8TFF - chains A and B; structure by X-ray diffraction, 2.34 A resolution.

# Chain A (and B)
Name: Response regulator receiver protein
From: Flavobacterium johnsoniae UW101
Notes: chain B of this document is another copy of the same molecule, construct and numbering; everything in this record applies to it too
UniProt: A5FFU4 (A5FFU4_FLAJ1); residues 1-517 here = UniProt positions 1-517
Chain sequence (520 residues; numbered -2 to 517; the number before each row is that of its first residue; numbers below 1 keep their minus sign (Gly-2 is residue -2)):
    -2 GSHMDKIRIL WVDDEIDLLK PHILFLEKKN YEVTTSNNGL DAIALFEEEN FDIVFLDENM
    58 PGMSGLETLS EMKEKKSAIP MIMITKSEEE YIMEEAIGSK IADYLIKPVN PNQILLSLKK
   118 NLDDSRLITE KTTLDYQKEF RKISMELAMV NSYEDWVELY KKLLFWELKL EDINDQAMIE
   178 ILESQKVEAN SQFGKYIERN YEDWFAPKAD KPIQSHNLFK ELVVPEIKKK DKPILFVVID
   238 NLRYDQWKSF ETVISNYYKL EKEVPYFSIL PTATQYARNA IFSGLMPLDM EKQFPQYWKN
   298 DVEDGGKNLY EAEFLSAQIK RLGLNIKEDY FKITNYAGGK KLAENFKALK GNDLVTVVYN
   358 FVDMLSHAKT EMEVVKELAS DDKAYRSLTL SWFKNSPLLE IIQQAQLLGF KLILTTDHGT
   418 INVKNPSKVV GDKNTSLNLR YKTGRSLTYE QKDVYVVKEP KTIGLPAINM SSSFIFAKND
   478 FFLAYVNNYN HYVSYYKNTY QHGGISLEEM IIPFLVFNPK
Unresolved in the structure: -2 to 0, 432-433 (chain B: -2 to 0, 429-434)
Construct notes: expression tag (-2 to 0)
Bound ions: Ca2+ site 1: Asp11, Asp54, Asn56; beryllium trifluoride ion near Asp54 (its only coordinating residue here); Ca2+ site 2: Asp237, Asn238, Thr271, Asp414; Ca2+ site 3: Lys455, Met467 (together with acetate ion)
Reported in the primary citation:
  - binding site for beryllium trifluoride ion: Asp54, Thr82, Lys104, Thr271
  - Ca2+ coordination: Asp11, Asp54
  - post-translational modification sites: Asp54, Thr271
  - catalytic residues: Thr271 (proposed by the authors, not directly observed)
  - mutagenesis - T271V, D360A/H364A, S384A/S388E: decreased binding to zinc
  - mutagenesis - T271V, D360A/H364A, S384A/S388E: abolished catalytic activity on bis-pNPP
  - mutagenesis - D54A, L113E: abolished binding to AcP
  - mutagenesis - D54A, L113E: unchanged binding to zinc

# How chain A and chain B interact
Pairs across the interface - 105 pairs, chain A then chain B:
  Lys26(A) - Glu87(B)  salt bridge
  Lys70(A) - Phe162(B)
  Glu71(A) - Lys159(B)  salt bridge
  Glu71(A) - Phe162(B)
  Glu85(A) - Asn107(B)  hydrogen bond
  Glu85(A) - Asn109(B)
  Glu87(A) - Lys26(B)  salt bridge
  Glu87(A) - Leu112(B)
  Glu87(A) - Lys116(B)  salt bridge
  Met90(A) - Asn109(B)
  Met90(A) - Leu113(B)  hydrophobic
  Met90(A) - Lys116(B)
  Glu91(A) - Lys116(B)  salt bridge
  Glu91(A) - Leu124(B)
  Glu92(A) - Lys128(B)
  Ile94(A) - Lys116(B)
  Ile94(A) - Lys117(B)
  Ile94(A) - Asp121(B)
  Ile94(A) - Leu124(B)  hydrophobic
  Ile94(A) - Ile125(B)
  Gly95(A) - Leu124(B)
  Gly95(A) - Ile125(B)
  Gly95(A) - Lys128(B)
  Ser96(A) - Lys128(B)  hydrogen bond
  Ile98(A) - Lys117(B)
  Ala99(A) - Lys117(B)
  Tyr101(A) - Gln110(B)  hydrogen bond (backbone-side chain)
  Tyr101(A) - Leu113(B)
  Leu102(A) - Gln110(B)
  Ile103(A) - Asn107(B)
  Ile103(A) - Asn109(B)
  Ile103(A) - Gln110(B)  hydrogen bond (backbone-side chain)
  Asn107(A) - Glu85(B)  hydrogen bond
  Asn107(A) - Ile103(B)
  Asn109(A) - Glu85(B)  hydrogen bond
  Asn109(A) - Met90(B)
  Asn109(A) - Ile103(B)
  Gln110(A) - Tyr101(B)  hydrogen bond (side chain-backbone)
  Gln110(A) - Leu102(B)
  Gln110(A) - Ile103(B)  hydrogen bond (side chain-backbone)
  Leu112(A) - Glu87(B)
  Leu113(A) - Met90(B)  hydrophobic
  Leu113(A) - Tyr101(B)
  Lys116(A) - Glu87(B)  salt bridge
  Lys116(A) - Met90(B)
  Lys116(A) - Glu91(B)  salt bridge
  Lys116(A) - Ile94(B)
  Lys117(A) - Ile94(B)
  Lys117(A) - Ile98(B)
  Lys117(A) - Ala99(B)
  Asp121(A) - Ile94(B)
  Leu124(A) - Ile94(B)  hydrophobic
  Leu124(A) - Gly95(B)
  Ile125(A) - Ile94(B)
  Ile125(A) - Gly95(B)
  Ile125(A) - Lys97(B)
  Lys128(A) - Glu92(B)
  Lys128(A) - Gly95(B)
  Lys128(A) - Ser96(B)
  Lys159(A) - Glu71(B)
  Phe162(A) - Lys70(B)
  Phe162(A) - Glu71(B)
  Glu248(A) - Ala75(B)
  Asn253(A) - Ser122(B)  hydrogen bond
  Lys256(A) - Asn47(B)  hydrogen bond (side chain-backbone)
  Lys256(A) - Asp49(B)  salt bridge
  Leu257(A) - Asn47(B)
  Glu258(A) - Asn47(B)  hydrogen bond (backbone-side chain)
  Asn332(A) - Glu370(B)
  Asn332(A) - Glu374(B)
  Tyr333(A) - Glu374(B)  hydrogen bond (backbone-side chain)
  Tyr333(A) - Ser377(B)  hydrogen bond
  Tyr356(A) - Glu374(B)  hydrogen bond
  Asp360(A) - Val371(B)
  Glu368(A) - Met369(B)
  Glu370(A) - Asn332(B)
  Glu370(A) - Tyr333(B)
  Val371(A) - Phe358(B)
  Val371(A) - Met369(B)  hydrophobic
  Val371(A) - Val372(B)  hydrophobic
  Glu374(A) - Tyr333(B)
  Glu374(A) - Tyr356(B)  hydrogen bond
  Glu374(A) - Phe358(B)
  Glu374(A) - Trp389(B)  hydrogen bond
  Glu374(A) - Pro394(B)
  Leu375(A) - Leu385(B)  hydrophobic
  Leu375(A) - Trp389(B)  hydrophobic
  Ser377(A) - Tyr333(B)
  Lys380(A) - Asn392(B)  hydrogen bond
  Ala381(A) - Asn392(B)
  Ser384(A) - Ser388(B)  hydrogen bond
  Ser384(A) - Asn392(B)  hydrogen bond
  Leu385(A) - Leu375(B)  hydrophobic
  Leu385(A) - Leu385(B)  hydrophobic
  Leu385(A) - Ser388(B)  hydrogen bond (backbone-side chain)
  Ser388(A) - Ser384(B)  hydrogen bond
  Ser388(A) - Leu385(B)  hydrogen bond (side chain-backbone)
  Trp389(A) - Glu374(B)
  Trp389(A) - Leu375(B)  hydrophobic
  Asn392(A) - Lys380(B)
  Asn392(A) - Ala381(B)
  Asn392(A) - Ser384(B)  hydrogen bond
  Ser393(A) - Glu374(B)  hydrogen bond
  Pro394(A) - Glu374(B)
  Pro516(A) - Met1(B)
Other interface residues (no listed pair), chain A (62 interface residues in all): Lys97, Asp100, Thr249, Thr331, Val359, Thr367, Lys373, Lys517
Other interface residues (no listed pair), chain B (60 interface residues in all): Phe48, Asp100, Met361, Lys373, Lys391, Ser393

# Overview
The interface between chain A and chain B involves 62 residues on one side and 60 on the other, with 24
hydrogen bonds and 8 salt bridges. Polar pairs include Lys26(A)-Glu87(B), Glu71(A)-Lys159(B) and
Glu87(A)-Lys116(B). The paper reports the catalytic residue Thr271(A); T271V, D360A/H364A and S384A/S388E of
chain A reduce binding to zinc; 5 substitutions were tested in all.
Both chains are Response regulator receiver protein (Flavobacterium johnsoniae UW101). Entry 8TFF (PorX with
BeF3 phosphate analog) was determined by X-ray diffraction, deposited together with 8TED, 8TEF, 8TFM and 8THP.
